PDB entry 8BEH | electron microscopy, 2.29 A resolution | chains j and k of the 13 polymer chains in the assembly

[Chain j]
Name: NADH dehydrogenase [ubiquinone] 1 beta subcomplex subunit 2
Source organism: Arabidopsis thaliana
UniProt: Q8LDK3 (NDUB2_ARATH); residues 1-69 here = UniProt positions 1-69
Sequence (69 residues; row label = number of the first residue in the row):
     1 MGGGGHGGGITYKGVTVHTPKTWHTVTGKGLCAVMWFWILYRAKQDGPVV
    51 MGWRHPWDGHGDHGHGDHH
Not modelled in the structure: 1-8, 60-69

[Chain k]
Name: NADH dehydrogenase [ubiquinone] 1 beta subcomplex subunit 3-A
Source organism: Arabidopsis thaliana
UniProt: O64725 (NDB3A_ARATH); residues 1-72 here = UniProt positions 1-72
Sequence (72 residues; numbered 1 to 72; the number before each row is that of its first residue):
     1 MAKPLGTTGEFFRRRDEWRKHPMLSNQMRHALPGIGIGVGAFCVYLVGEQ
    51 IYSKLMAPSSQSSHQKQPAPSH
Not modelled in the structure: 1-3, 52-72

[Chain j / chain k interface]
Contacting residue pairs (30; chain j residue first):
  Ile10(j) with His21(k), hydrogen bond (backbone-side chain); Met23(k), hydrophobic
  Tyr12(j) with Lys20(k); His21(k); Pro22(k)
  Lys13(j) with Glu17(k), hydrogen bond (side chain-backbone); Trp18(k)
  Val15(j) with Trp18(k), hydrophobic; His21(k), hydrogen bond (backbone-side chain)
  Val17(j) with His21(k); Met23(k)
  His18(j) with Met23(k)
  Lys29(j) with Pro33(k); Gly34(k)
  Cys32(j) with Pro33(k)
  Ala33(j) with Gly34(k); Ile37(k), hydrophobic; Gly38(k)
  Trp36(j) with Leu32(k), hydrophobic; Pro33(k), hydrogen bond (side chain-backbone); Gly34(k); Ile35(k)
  Phe37(j) with Gly38(k); Ala41(k); Phe42(k); Tyr45(k), hydrophobic
  Leu40(j) with Phe42(k), hydrophobic
  Tyr41(j) with Phe42(k); Tyr45(k)
  Lys44(j) with Tyr45(k), hydrogen bond
Also at the interface, not in a pair above, chain j (16 interface residues in all): Thr11, Thr19
Also at the interface, not in a pair above, chain k (18 interface residues in all): Leu24, Val39, Leu46

[In short]
16 residues of chain j face 18 of chain k across their interface, with 5 hydrogen bonds. Among the polar pairs
are Ile10(j)-His21(k), Lys13(j)-Glu17(k) and Val15(j)-His21(k).
Here chain j is NADH dehydrogenase [ubiquinone] 1 beta subcomplex subunit 2 and chain k is NADH dehydrogenase
[ubiquinone] 1 beta subcomplex subunit 3-A, both from Arabidopsis thaliana. Entry 8BEH (Cryo-EM structure of
the Arabidopsis thaliana I+III2 supercomplex (CI membrane tip)) was determined by electron microscopy (same
publication as 8BED, 8BEE, 8BEF, 8BEL, 8BEP, 8BPX, 8BQ5 and 8BQ6).
